PDB entry 1XZ7 | X-ray diffraction, 1.90 A resolution | chains A and C of the 4 polymer chains in the assembly

Chain A (and C):
Protein: Hemoglobin alpha chain
From: Homo sapiens
Notes: chain C of this document is another copy of the same molecule, construct and numbering; everything in this record applies to it too
Reference sequence: P69905 (HBA_HUMAN); residues 1-141 here = UniProt positions 1-141
Chain sequence (141 residues; numbered 1 to 141; the number before each row is that of its first residue):
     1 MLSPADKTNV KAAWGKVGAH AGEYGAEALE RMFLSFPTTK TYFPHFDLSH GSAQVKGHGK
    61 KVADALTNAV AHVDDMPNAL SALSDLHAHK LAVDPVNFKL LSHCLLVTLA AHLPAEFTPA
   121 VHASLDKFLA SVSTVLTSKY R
Sequence notes: engineered mutation Met1 (Val in P69905), Ala92 (Arg in P69905)
UniProt features mapped onto this chain:
  - site: Lys61 (Not glycated)
  - natural variant: Asp6 (A6D: In J-Toronto; this construct carries the variant), Ala13 (A13D: In J-Paris 1/J-Aljezur), Glu27 (A27E: In Shenyang; this construct carries the variant), Lys61 (K61N: In Zambia; deletion: In Clinic), Asp64 (A64D: In Pontoise; this construct carries the variant), Asp75 (D75A: In Lille; D75G: In Chapel Hill; D75N: In G-Pest), Ala111 (A111D: In Petah Tikva)

How chain A and chain C interact:
Contacting residue pairs (4; chain A residue first):
  Asp126(A) - Arg141(C)  salt bridge
  Lys127(A) - Arg141(C)  hydrogen bond (side chain-backbone)
  Arg141(A) - Asp126(C)  salt bridge
  Arg141(A) - Lys127(C)  hydrogen bond (backbone-side chain)
Other interface residues (no listed pair), chain A (6 interface residues in all): Met1, Ala130, Ser138
Other interface residues (no listed pair), chain C (5 interface residues in all): Met1, Ala130

In short:
Chain A and chain C form an interface of 6 and 5 residues respectively, with 2 hydrogen bonds and 2 salt
bridges. Among the polar pairs are Asp126(A)-Arg141(C) and Lys127(A)-Arg141(C).
Both chains are Hemoglobin alpha chain (Homo sapiens). Entry 1XZ7 (T-to-THigh Quaternary Transitions in Human
Hemoglobin: alphaR92A deoxy low-salt) was determined by X-ray diffraction, deposited together with 1XXT, 1XY0,
1XZ5, 1XZU, 1XZV, 1Y09 and 45 further entries.
